Entry 4AM0 (X-ray diffraction, 3.02 A resolution); this record covers chains A and S of the 3 polymer chains in the assembly.

# Chain A
Protein: Fab 2H12, heavy chain
From: Homo sapiens
Notes: antibody fragment or engineered binder
Amino-acid sequence (217 residues; row label = number of the first residue in the row):
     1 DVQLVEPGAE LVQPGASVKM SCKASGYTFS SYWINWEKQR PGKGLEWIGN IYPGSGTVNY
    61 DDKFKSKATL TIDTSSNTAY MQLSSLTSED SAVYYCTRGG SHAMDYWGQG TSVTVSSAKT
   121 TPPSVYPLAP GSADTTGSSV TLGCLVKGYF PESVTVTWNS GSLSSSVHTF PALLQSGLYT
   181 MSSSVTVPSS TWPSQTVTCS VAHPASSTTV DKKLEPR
Not modelled in the structure: 132-137
Disulfide bonds: Cys22-Cys96, Cys144-Cys199

# Chain S
Protein: Envelope protein,
From: Dengue virus
Notes: fragment: domain iii, residues 295-395
UniProt: Q7TGC6 (Q7TGC6_9FLAV); numbering as in UniProt (aligned over 295-395)
Amino-acid sequence (101 residues; numbered 295 to 395; the number before each row is that of its first residue):
   295 KGMSYTMCSG KFSIDKEMAE TQHGTTVVKV KYEGAGAPCK VPIEIRDVNK EKVVGRIISS
   355 TPFAEYTNSV TNIELEPPFG DSYIVIGVGD SALTLHWFRK G
Not modelled in the structure: 295-299, 343-345, 395
Disulfide bonds: Cys302-Cys333

# Chain A / chain S interface
Pairs across the interface - 12 pairs, chain A then chain S:
  Trp33(A) with Glu314(S); Thr315(S); Gln316(S)
  Asn35(A) with Gln316(S), hydrogen bond
  Asn50(A) with Gln316(S), hydrogen bond
  Thr57(A) with Ala313(S)
  Val58(A) with Lys310(S), hydrogen bond (backbone-side chain)
  Gly99(A) with Gln316(S)
  Gly100(A) with Gln316(S)
  Ser101(A) with Gln316(S), hydrogen bond (side chain-backbone); Gly318(S)
  Ala103(A) with Gln316(S)
Interface residues without a listed pair, chain A (11 interface residues in all): Lys65, Met104
Interface residues without a listed pair, chain S (8 interface residues in all): His317, Lys323

# Summary
The interface between chain A and chain S involves 11 residues on one side and 8 on the other, with 4 hydrogen
bonds. Polar pairs include Asn35(A)-Gln316(S), Asn50(A)-Gln316(S) and Val58(A)-Lys310(S).
Here chain A is Fab 2H12, heavy chain (Homo sapiens) and chain S is Envelope protein, (Dengue virus). Entry
4AM0 (Structure of Dengue virus strain 4 DIII in complex with Fab 2H12) was determined by X-ray diffraction
(same publication as 4AL8 and 4ALA).
